Entry 7XM3 (X-ray diffraction, 2.80 A resolution); this record covers chain A.

== Chain A ==
Molecule: Kelch-like ECH-associated protein 1
Source organism: Homo sapiens
Reference sequence: Q14145 (KEAP1_HUMAN); residues 321-609 here = UniProt positions 321-609
Amino-acid sequence (292 residues; row label = number of the first residue in the row):
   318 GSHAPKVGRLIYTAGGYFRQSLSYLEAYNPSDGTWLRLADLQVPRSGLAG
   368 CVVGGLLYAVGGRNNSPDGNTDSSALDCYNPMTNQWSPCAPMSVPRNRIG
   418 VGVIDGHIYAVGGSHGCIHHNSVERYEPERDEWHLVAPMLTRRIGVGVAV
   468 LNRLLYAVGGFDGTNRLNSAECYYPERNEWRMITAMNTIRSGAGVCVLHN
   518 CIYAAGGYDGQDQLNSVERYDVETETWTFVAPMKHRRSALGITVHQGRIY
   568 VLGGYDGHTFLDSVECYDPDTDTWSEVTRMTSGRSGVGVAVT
Not modelled in the structure: 318-322, 383-387
Differences from the reference sequence: expression tag (318-320)
Disulfides: C434 forms a disulfide with the same residue of a neighbouring copy of this chain
Small-molecule neighbours: GED (N-[4-[(2-azanyl-2-oxidanylidene-ethyl)-[4-[(2-azanyl-2-oxidanylidene-ethyl)-(4-methoxyphenyl)sulfonyl-amino]naphthalen-1-yl]sulfamoyl]phenyl]-3-(4-ethylpiperazin-1-yl)propanamide): Y334, S363, G364, R380, N414, R415, I461, G462, F478, R483, S508, G509, Y525, Q530, S555, A556, Y572, H575, F577, S602, G603
Swiss-Prot annotation at these positions:
  - site: C434 (Sensor for electrophilic agents)
  - modified residue: C434 (S-cGMP-cysteine)
  - natural variant: G333 (G333C: In a NSCLC cell line), G350 (G350S: In a NSCLC cell line), G364 (G364C: In a lung adenocarcinoma cell line), G430 (G430C: In a lung adenocarcinoma patient), A522 (A522V: In a breast cancer sample)
  - mutagenesis: Y334 (Y334A: Loss of interaction with NFE2L2/NRF2. Strongly reduces repression of NFE2L2/NRF2-dependent gene expression. Loss of interaction with PGAM5), R380 (R380A: Loss of interaction with NFE2L2/NRF2. Abolishes repression of NFE2L2/NRF2-dependent gene expression. Impaired interaction with SQSTM1/p62), N382 (N382A: Loss of interaction with NFE2L2/NRF2. Strongly reduces repression of NFE2L2/NRF2-dependent gene expression. Impaired interaction with SQSTM1/p62), R415 (R415A: Loss of interaction with NFE2L2/NRF2. Abolishes repression of NFE2L2/NRF2-dependent gene expression. Loss of interaction with PGAM5. Does not affect interaction with SQSTM1/p62), H436 (H436A: Loss of interaction with NFE2L2/NRF2. Abolishes repression of NFE2L2/NRF2-dependent gene expression. Does not affect interaction with SQSTM1/p62), F478 (F478A: Abolishes repression of NFE2L2/NRF2-dependent gene expression), R483 (R483A: Loss of interaction with NFE2L2/NRF2. Abolishes repression of NFE2L2/NRF2-dependent gene expression. Loss of interaction with PGAM5. Does not affect interaction with SQSTM1/p62), Y525 (Y525A: Loss of interaction with NFE2L2/NRF2. Strongly reduces repression of NFE2L2/NRF2-dependent gene expression. Abolishes interaction with SQSTM1/p62), Y572 (Y572A: Loss of interaction with NFE2L2/NRF2. Strongly reduces repression of NFE2L2/NRF2-dependent gene expression. Loss of interaction with PGAM5. Abolishes interaction with SQSTM1/p62)

== Summary ==
Bound to chain A: compound GED. UniProt lists 9 mutagenesis sites.
Chain A is Kelch-like ECH-associated protein 1 (Homo sapiens); the structure, Crystal structure of Keap1 Kelch
domain (residues 322-609) in complex with 6k, was determined by X-ray diffraction (same publication as 7XM2,
7XM4 and 7XM5).
